PDB entry 8APK | electron microscopy, 3.70 A resolution | chains B1 and E1 of the 42 polymer chains in the assembly

[Chain B1]
Name: ATP synthase subunit alpha, mitochondrial
Source organism: Trypanosoma brucei brucei
UniProtKB: Q9GS23 (ATPA_TRYBB); residue numbers follow UniProt; this construct covers 1-584
Amino-acid sequence (584 residues; numbered 1 to 584; the number before each row is that of its first residue):
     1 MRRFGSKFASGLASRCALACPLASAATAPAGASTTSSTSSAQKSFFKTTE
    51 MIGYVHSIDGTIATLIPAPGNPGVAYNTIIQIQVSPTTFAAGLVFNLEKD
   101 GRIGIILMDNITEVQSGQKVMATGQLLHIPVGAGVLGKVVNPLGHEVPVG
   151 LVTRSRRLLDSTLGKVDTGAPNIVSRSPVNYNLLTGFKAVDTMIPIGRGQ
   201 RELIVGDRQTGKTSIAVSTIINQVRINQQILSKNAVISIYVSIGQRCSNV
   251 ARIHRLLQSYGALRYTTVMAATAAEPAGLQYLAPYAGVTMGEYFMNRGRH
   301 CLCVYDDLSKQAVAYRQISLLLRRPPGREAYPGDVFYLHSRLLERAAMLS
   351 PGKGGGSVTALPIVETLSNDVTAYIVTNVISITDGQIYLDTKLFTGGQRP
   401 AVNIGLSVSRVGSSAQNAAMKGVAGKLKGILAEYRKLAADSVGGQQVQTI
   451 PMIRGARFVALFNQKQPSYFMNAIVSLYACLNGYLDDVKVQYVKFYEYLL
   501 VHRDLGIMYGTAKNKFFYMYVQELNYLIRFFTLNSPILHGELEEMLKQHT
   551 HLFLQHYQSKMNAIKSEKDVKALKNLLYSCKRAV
Disordered / not traced: 1-45, 151-161, 441-446
Ion coordination: Mg2+: T213 (together with ATP)
Small-molecule neighbours: ATP (adenosine-5'-triphosphate): F187, R208, Q209, T210, G211, K212, T213, S214, F394, R399, P400, Q464, K465
Swiss-Prot annotation at these positions:
  - binding site (ATP): D207 to S214, Q464
  - site: L159, D160 (Cleavage), S407 (Required for activity)

[Chain E1]
Name: ATP synthase subunit beta, mitochondrial
Source organism: Trypanosoma brucei brucei
Notes: EC 7.1.2.2
UniProtKB: Q9GPE9 (ATPB_TRYBB); numbering as in UniProt (aligned over 1-519)
Amino-acid sequence (519 residues; numbered 1 to 519; the number before each row is that of its first residue):
     1 MLTRFRSAVLRGAVSITGARAASTAPVADHKGRVGHVSQVIGAVVDVHFA
    51 DGVPPVLTALDVVDKLGRDEPLTLEIVQHLDAHTGRCIAMQTTDLLKLKA
   101 KVVSTGGNISVPVGRETLGRIFNVLGDAIDQRGPVGEKLRMPIHAVAPKL
   151 ADQAAEDAVLTTGIKVIDLILPYCKGGKIGLFGGAGVGKTVIIMELINNV
   201 AKGHGGFSVFAGVGERTREGTDLYLEMMQSKVIDLKGESKCVLVYGQMNE
   251 PPGARARVAQSALTMAEYFRDVEGQDVLLFIDNIFRFTQANSEVSALLGR
   301 IPAAVGYQPTLAEDLGQLQERITSTTKGSITSVQAVYVPADDITDPAPAT
   351 TFSHLDATTVLDRAVAESGIYPAVNPLECASRIMDPDVISVDHYNVAQDV
   401 VQMLTKYRELQDIIAVLGIDELSEEDKLIVDRARKLVKFLSQPFQVAEVF
   451 TGMTGHYVQLDDTIDSFSGLLMGTYDQVPEMAFYMVGGINSVLEKAKKMA
   501 EEAAELEKMRRARVAQASS
Disordered / not traced: 1-27, 515-519
Ion coordination: Mg2+: T190 (together with ATP)
Small-molecule neighbours: ATP (adenosine-5'-triphosphate): G184, A185, G186, V187, G188, K189, T190, V191, E215, R216, Y337, Y371, F444, A447, F450, T451
Swiss-Prot annotation at these positions:
  - binding site (ATP): G184 to V191, R216

[Interface between chain B1 and chain E1]
Pairs across the interface - 67 pairs, chain B1 then chain E1:
  H56(B1) - H79(E1)
  H56(B1) - L80(E1)
  H56(B1) - D81(E1)  salt bridge
  S57(B1) - H79(E1)
  S57(B1) - L80(E1)
  I58(B1) - Q78(E1)
  I58(B1) - H79(E1)  hydrogen bond (backbone-backbone)
  D59(B1) - Q78(E1)  hydrogen bond
  D59(B1) - R300(E1)  salt bridge
  Q115(B1) - P55(E1)
  Q115(B1) - H79(E1)
  S116(B1) - V53(E1)
  S116(B1) - H79(E1)
  S116(B1) - D81(E1)  hydrogen bond (side chain-backbone)
  S116(B1) - A82(E1)  hydrogen bond (side chain-backbone)
  P148(B1) - A151(E1)
  G150(B1) - A151(E1)
  R208(B1) - F352(E1)
  R208(B1) - V360(E1)
  R208(B1) - E378(E1)  hydrogen bond (side chain-backbone)
  R246(B1) - K178(E1)
  R246(B1) - S353(E1)
  R246(B1) - H354(E1)
  R246(B1) - L355(E1)  hydrogen bond (side chain-backbone)
  R246(B1) - D356(E1)  salt bridge
  C247(B1) - L150(E1)
  C247(B1) - Q153(E1)  hydrogen bond
  S248(B1) - Q153(E1)  hydrogen bond
  S248(B1) - T323(E1)  hydrogen bond
  V250(B1) - L150(E1)  hydrophobic
  A251(B1) - L150(E1)
  R252(B1) - R382(E1)
  T272(B1) - E320(E1)
  A273(B1) - E313(E1)
  A273(B1) - G316(E1)
  A273(B1) - E320(E1)  hydrogen bond (backbone-side chain)
  A273(B1) - H354(E1)
  A274(B1) - E313(E1)
  A274(B1) - Q317(E1)
  A274(B1) - E320(E1)  hydrogen bond (backbone-side chain)
  E275(B1) - E313(E1)
  P276(B1) - E313(E1)
  Q280(B1) - E313(E1)
  Q317(B1) - P309(E1)
  Q317(B1) - T310(E1)
  L320(B1) - I301(E1)
  L321(B1) - T310(E1)
  R323(B1) - G299(E1)  hydrogen bond (side chain-backbone)
  R323(B1) - I301(E1)
  A330(B1) - A303(E1)  hydrophobic
  A330(B1) - A304(E1)
  T395(B1) - V401(E1)
  T395(B1) - Q402(E1)
  T395(B1) - T405(E1)  hydrogen bond
  G396(B1) - Q402(E1)
  G397(B1) - Q402(E1)
  R399(B1) - Y394(E1)  hydrogen bond
  R399(B1) - Q398(E1)  hydrogen bond
  E567(B1) - M472(E1)
  K574(B1) - N395(E1)
  K574(B1) - D399(E1)  salt bridge
  N575(B1) - N395(E1)
  Y578(B1) - N395(E1)
  Y578(B1) - D399(E1)  hydrogen bond
  R582(B1) - P386(E1)
  R582(B1) - V391(E1)
  R582(B1) - N395(E1)  hydrogen bond
Other interface residues (no listed pair), chain B1 (51 interface residues in all): G60, V139, V147, V149, Q209, G244, Q245, R255, A277, K310, V313, R324, E329, S368, K392, K571
Other interface residues (no listed pair), chain E1 (53 interface residues in all): P54, P148, A155, P302, A312, T344, L377, A380, S381, D392, R408, S468

[Summary]
51 residues of chain B1 face 53 of chain E1 across their interface, with 17 hydrogen bonds and 4 salt bridges.
Among the polar pairs are H56(B1)-D81(E1), D59(B1)-R300(E1) and R246(B1)-D356(E1). Chain B1 binds ATP. Ligands
of chain E1: ATP.
Here chain B1 is ATP synthase subunit alpha, mitochondrial and chain E1 is ATP synthase subunit beta,
mitochondrial, both from Trypanosoma brucei brucei. Entry 8APK (rotational state 3 of the Trypanosoma brucei
mitochondrial ATP synthase dimer) was determined by electron microscopy together with 8AP6, 8AP7, 8AP8, 8AP9,
8APA, 8APB and 7 further entries from the same study.
